Entry 3SI2 (X-ray diffraction, 1.80 A resolution); this record covers chain A.

# Chain A
Protein: Glutaminyl-peptide cyclotransferase
Organism: Mus musculus
Notes: EC 2.3.2.5
Reference sequence: B2RX76 (B2RX76_MOUSE); residues 36-362 here = UniProt positions 36-362
Chain sequence (327 residues; numbered 36 to 362; the number before each row is that of its first residue):
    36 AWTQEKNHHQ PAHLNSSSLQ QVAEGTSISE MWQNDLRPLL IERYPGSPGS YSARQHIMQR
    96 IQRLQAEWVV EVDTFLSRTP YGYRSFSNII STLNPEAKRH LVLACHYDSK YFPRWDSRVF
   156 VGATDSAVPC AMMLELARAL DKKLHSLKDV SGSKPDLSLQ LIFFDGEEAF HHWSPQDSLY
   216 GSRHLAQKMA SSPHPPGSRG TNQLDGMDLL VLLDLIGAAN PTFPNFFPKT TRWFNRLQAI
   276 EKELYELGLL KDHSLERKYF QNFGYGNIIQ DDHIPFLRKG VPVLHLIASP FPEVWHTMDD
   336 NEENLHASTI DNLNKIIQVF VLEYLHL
Unresolved in the structure: 185-189
Disulfides: Cys140-Cys165
Covalent attachments: N-acetylglucosamine (NAG) linked to Asn50
Metal / ion sites: Zn2+: Asp160, Glu203, His331 (together with PBD)
Small-molecule neighbours: PBD (1-(3,4-dimethoxyphenyl)-3-[3-(1H-imidazol-1-yl)propyl]thiourea): His141, Asp160, Glu202, Glu203, Trp208, Asp249, Leu250, Asn302, Ile303, Ile304, Gln305, Asp306, Ile322, Ser324, Phe326, Trp330, His331

# In short
Bound to chain A: compound PBD. Covalently linked N-acetylglucosamine: at Asn50. Asp160, Glu203 and His331
coordinate Zn2+.
Chain A is Glutaminyl-peptide cyclotransferase (Mus musculus); the structure, Structure of glycosylated murine
glutaminyl cyclase in presence of the inhibitor PQ50 (PDBD150), was determined by X-ray diffraction (same
publication as 3SI0 and 3SI1).
